9NOX - chains C and E of the 5 polymer chains in the assembly; structure by electron microscopy, 3.00 A resolution.

# Chain C
Name: Guanine nucleotide-binding protein G(I)/G(S)/G(T) subunit beta-1
Organism: Homo sapiens
Reference sequence: P62873 (GBB1_HUMAN); numbering as in UniProt (aligned over 1-340)
Amino-acid sequence (340 residues; row label = number of the first residue in the row):
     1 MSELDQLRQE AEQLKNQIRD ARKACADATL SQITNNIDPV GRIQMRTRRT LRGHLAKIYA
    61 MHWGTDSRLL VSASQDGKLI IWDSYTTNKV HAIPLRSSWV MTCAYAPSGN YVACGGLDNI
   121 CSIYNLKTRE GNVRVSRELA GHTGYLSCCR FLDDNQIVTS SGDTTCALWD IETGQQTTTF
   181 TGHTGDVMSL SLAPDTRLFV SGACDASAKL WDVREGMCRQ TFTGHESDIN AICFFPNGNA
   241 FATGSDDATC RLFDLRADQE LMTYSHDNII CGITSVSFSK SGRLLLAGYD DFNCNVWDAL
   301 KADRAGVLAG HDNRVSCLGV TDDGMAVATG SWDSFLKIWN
Disordered / not traced: 1
UniProt features mapped onto this chain:
  - modified residue: Ser2 (N-acetylserine), His266 (Phosphohistidine)
  - natural variant: Leu30 (L30F: In MRD42; uncertain significance), Arg52 (R52G: In MRD42), Gly64 (G64V: In MRD42), Asp76 (D76E: In MRD42; D76G: In MRD42), Gly77 (G77S: In MRD42), Lys78 (K78R: In MRD42), Ile80 (I80N: In MRD42; I80T: In MRD42), His91 (H91R: In MRD42; uncertain significance), Ala92 (A92T: In MRD42), Pro94 (P94S: In MRD42), Leu95 (L95P: In MRD42), Arg96 (R96L: In MRD42), 5 further natural variant entries in UniProt

# Chain E
Name: Nanobody 35 (NB35)
Organism: Lama glama
Notes: antibody fragment or engineered binder
Amino-acid sequence (160 residues; numbered -21 to 138; the number before each row is that of its first residue; numbers below 1 keep their minus sign (Met-21 is residue -21)):
   -21 MKYLLPTAAA GLLLLAAQPA MAQVQLQESG GGLVQPGGSL RLSCAASGFT FSNYKMNWVR
    39 QAPGKGLEWV SDISQSGASI SYTGSVKGRF TISRDNAKNT LYLQMNSLKP EDTAVYYCAR
    99 CPAPFTRDCF DVTSTTYAYR GQGTQVTVSS HHHHHHEPEA
Disordered / not traced: -21 to 0, 129-138
Disulfides: Cys22-Cys96, Cys99-Cys107

# Chain C / chain E interface
Contacting residue pairs (19; chain C residue first):
  Arg8(C) with Gln120(E), hydrogen bond
  Lys15(C) with Gln1(E)
  Thr184(C) with Thr114(E)
  Cys204(C) with Tyr117(E), hydrogen bond (backbone-side chain)
  Asp205(C) with Ala116(E)
  Ala206(C) with Tyr117(E)
  Thr223(C) with Gln1(E)
  Glu226(C) with Val2(E); Gly26(E); Phe27(E); Tyr32(E), hydrogen bond; Arg98(E), hydrogen bond (backbone-side chain)
  Ser227(C) with Pro100(E), hydrogen bond (side chain-backbone); Tyr117(E)
  Asp228(C) with Pro100(E); Tyr117(E), hydrogen bond
  Asp246(C) with Pro102(E)
  Asp247(C) with Tyr32(E)
  Ile270(C) with Phe103(E), hydrophobic
Interface residues without a listed pair, chain C (15 interface residues in all): Glu12, His225
Interface residues without a listed pair, chain E (16 interface residues in all): Gln3, Thr28, Ala101

# In short
15 residues of chain C face 16 of chain E across their interface, with 6 hydrogen bonds. Among the polar pairs
are Arg8(C)-Gln120(E), Cys204(C)-Tyr117(E) and Glu226(C)-Tyr32(E).
Chain C is Guanine nucleotide-binding protein G(I)/G(S)/G(T) subunit beta-1 (Homo sapiens) and chain E is
Nanobody 35 (NB35) (Lama glama); the structure, Transmembrane domains of the human TAS1R2 sweet receptor
subunit in complex with miniGs/gust25, was determined by electron microscopy, deposited together with 9NOR,
9NOS, 9NOT, 9NOU, 9NOV, 9NOW and 9O38.
